Entry 4WFU (X-ray diffraction, 1.75 A resolution); this record covers chain A.

[Chain A]
Protein: Allergen Bos d 2
Organism: Bos taurus
UniProtKB: Q28133 (ALL2_BOVIN); residues 1-156 here correspond to UniProt positions 17-172 (UniProt number = residue number + 16)
Amino-acid sequence (156 residues; numbered 1 to 156; the number before each row is that of its first residue):
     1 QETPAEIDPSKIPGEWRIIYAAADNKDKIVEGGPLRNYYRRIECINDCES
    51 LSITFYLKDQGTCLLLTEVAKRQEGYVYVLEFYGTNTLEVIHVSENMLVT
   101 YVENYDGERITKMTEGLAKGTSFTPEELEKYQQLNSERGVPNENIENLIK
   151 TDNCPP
Unresolved in the structure: 1-5
Disulfides: C44-C48, C63-C154
From the paper describing this entry:
  - self-association interface (contacts with another copy of this molecule): L57, T62, L64, L66, F82, Y83

[Summary]
The paper reports a self-association interface involving L57, T62 and L64 among others.
Chain A is Allergen Bos d 2 (Bos taurus); the structure, Bovine allergen Bos d 2 in the trigonal space group
P3221, was determined by X-ray diffraction together with 4WFV from the same study.
